Entry 6TIZ (X-ray diffraction, 2.20 A resolution); this record covers chains B and C of the 5 polymer chains in the assembly.

# Chain B
Protein: Tubulin beta-1 chain
Organism: Drosophila melanogaster
UniProtKB: Q24560 (TBB1_DROME); residue numbers follow UniProt; this construct covers 1-447
Amino-acid sequence (447 residues; each row starts with the number of its first residue):
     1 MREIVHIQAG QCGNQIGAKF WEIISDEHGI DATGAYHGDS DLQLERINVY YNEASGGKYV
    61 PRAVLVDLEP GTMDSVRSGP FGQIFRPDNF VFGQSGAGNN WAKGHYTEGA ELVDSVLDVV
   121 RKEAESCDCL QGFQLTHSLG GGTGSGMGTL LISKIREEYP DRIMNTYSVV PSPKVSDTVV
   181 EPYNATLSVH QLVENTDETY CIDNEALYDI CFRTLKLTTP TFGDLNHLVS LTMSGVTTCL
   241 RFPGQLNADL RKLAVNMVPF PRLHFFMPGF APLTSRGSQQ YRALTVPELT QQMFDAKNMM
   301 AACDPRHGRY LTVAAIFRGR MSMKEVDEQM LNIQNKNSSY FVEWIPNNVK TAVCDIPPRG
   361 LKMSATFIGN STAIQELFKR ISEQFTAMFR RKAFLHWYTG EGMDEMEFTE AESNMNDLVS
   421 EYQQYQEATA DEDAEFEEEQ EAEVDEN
Unresolved in the structure: 279-282, 433-447
Differences from the reference sequence: engineered mutation F222 (Tyr in Q24560)
Residues lining bound ligands: GDP (guanosine-5'-diphosphate): A9, G10, Q11, C12, Q15, I16, D67, S138, G140, G141, G142, T143, G144, V169, P171, V175, D177, E181, N204, L207, F222, L225, N226
Curated features (UniProtKB/Swiss-Prot):
  - binding site (GTP): Q11, E69, S138, G142, T143, G144, N204, N226
  - binding site (Mg(2+)): E69
  - modified residue (Phosphoserine): S40, S339

# Chain C
Protein: Tubulin alpha-1 chain
Organism: Drosophila melanogaster
UniProtKB: P06603 (TBA1_DROME); numbering as in UniProt (aligned over 1-450)
Amino-acid sequence (450 residues; each row starts with the number of its first residue):
     1 MRECISIHVG QAGVQIGNAC WELYCLEHGI QPDGQMPSDR TVGGGDDSFN TFFSETGAGK
    61 HVPRAVFVDL EPTVVDEVRT GTYRQLFHPE QLITGKEDAA NNYARGHYTI GKEIVDLVLD
   121 RIRKLADQCT GLQGFLIFHS FGGGTGSGFT SLLMERLSVD YGKKSKLEFA IYPAPQVSTA
   181 VVEPYNSILT THTTLEHSDC AFMVDNEAIY DICRRNLDIE RPTYTNLNRL IGQIVSSITA
   241 SLRFDGALNV DLTEFQTNLV PYPRIHFPLV TYAPVISAEK AYHEQLSVAE ITNACFEPAN
   301 QMVKCDPRHG KYMACCMLYR GDVVPKDVNA AIATIKTKRT IQFVDWCPTG FKVGINYQPP
   361 TVVPGGDLAK VQRAVCMLSN TTAIAEAWAR LDHKFDLMYA KRAFVHWYVG EGMEEGEFSE
   421 AREDLAALEK DYEEVGMDSG DGEGEGAEEY
Unresolved in the structure: 38-44, 283-284, 440-450
Differences from the reference sequence: engineered mutation R40 (Lys in P06603)
Residues lining bound ligands: GTP (guanosine-5'-triphosphate): G10, Q11, A12, Q15, I16, D69, D98, A99, A100, N101, S140, G142, G143, G144, T145, G146, I171, P173, V177, S178, T179, E183, N206, Y224, L227, N228, I231
Curated features (UniProtKB/Swiss-Prot):
  - active site: E254
  - binding site (GTP): Q11, E71, S140, G144, T145, T179, N206, N228
  - binding site (Mg(2+)): E71
  - site: Y450 (Involved in polymerization)

# How chain B and chain C interact
Residue-residue contacts (54):
  P70(B) - R2(C)
  Q94(B) - M1(C)
  Q94(B) - R2(C)  hydrogen bond
  S95(B) - D251(C)
  G98(B) - T253(C)
  G98(B) - E254(C)
  G98(B) - T257(C)  hydrogen bond (backbone-side chain)
  N99(B) - E254(C)
  N99(B) - N258(C)  hydrogen bond
  N99(B) - K352(C)  hydrogen bond
  K103(B) - T253(C)
  P173(B) - K336(C)  hydrogen bond (backbone-side chain)
  P173(B) - P348(C)
  S176(B) - T349(C)  hydrogen bond
  S176(B) - F351(C)
  D177(B) - F351(C)
  D177(B) - K352(C)
  T178(B) - N258(C)  hydrogen bond
  T178(B) - T349(C)
  V179(B) - T257(C)
  V179(B) - N258(C)  hydrogen bond (backbone-side chain)
  V179(B) - C347(C)  hydrophobic
  V179(B) - T349(C)
  T219(B) - K326(C)
  T219(B) - N329(C)
  T219(B) - A330(C)
  P220(B) - N329(C)
  T221(B) - K326(C)
  Q384(B) - P348(C)
  A387(B) - W346(C)
  M388(B) - W346(C)
  M388(B) - P348(C)
  R391(B) - Y262(C)  hydrogen bond (backbone-side chain)
  R391(B) - W346(C)
  R391(B) - E434(C)  hydrogen bond (side chain-backbone)
  R391(B) - V435(C)
  R391(B) - M437(C)  hydrogen bond (side chain-backbone)
  R391(B) - D438(C)
  R391(B) - S439(C)  hydrogen bond
  K392(B) - Y262(C)
  A393(B) - P261(C)
  A393(B) - Y262(C)
  A393(B) - W346(C)  hydrophobic
  F394(B) - T257(C)
  F394(B) - N258(C)
  F394(B) - V260(C)
  F394(B) - P261(C)  hydrogen bond (backbone-backbone)
  H396(B) - V260(C)
  H396(B) - P261(C)
  H396(B) - Y262(C)
  H396(B) - P263(C)
  W397(B) - Q256(C)  hydrogen bond (side chain-backbone)
  W397(B) - T257(C)
  W397(B) - V260(C)  hydrogen bond (side chain-backbone)
Interface residues without a listed pair, chain B (29 interface residues in all): G71, K174, V180, P182, R390, L395
Interface residues without a listed pair, chain C (31 interface residues in all): D199, D245, M313, D345

# In short
The interface between chain B and chain C involves 29 residues on one side and 31 on the other; the contacts
include 15 hydrogen bonds. Polar contacts include Q94(B)-R2(C), G98(B)-T257(C) and N99(B)-N258(C). Chain B
binds GDP. Bound to chain C: GTP.
Chain B is Tubulin beta-1 chain and chain C is Tubulin alpha-1 chain, both from Drosophila melanogaster; the
structure, Drosophila GDP-tubulin Y222F mutant, was determined by X-ray diffraction together with 6TIS, 6TIU
and 6TIY from the same study.
